PDB entry 3MGR | X-ray diffraction, 2.30 A resolution | chains B and J of the 10 polymer chains in the assembly

Chain B:
Molecule: Histone H4
Organism: Xenopus laevis
UniProt: P62799 (H4_XENLA); residues 1-102 here correspond to UniProt positions 2-103 (UniProt number = residue number + 1)
Amino-acid sequence (102 residues; row label = number of the first residue in the row):
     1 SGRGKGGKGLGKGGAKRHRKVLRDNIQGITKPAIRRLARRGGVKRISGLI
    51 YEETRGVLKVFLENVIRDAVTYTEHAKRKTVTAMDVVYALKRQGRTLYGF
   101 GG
Not modelled in the structure: 1-23
Curated features (UniProtKB/Swiss-Prot):
  - DNA-binding region: Lys16 to Lys20
  - modified residue: Ser1 (N-acetylserine), Arg3 (Asymmetric dimethylarginine), Lys5 (N6-(2-hydroxyisobutyryl)lysine), Lys8 (N6-(2-hydroxyisobutyryl)lysine), Lys12 (N6-(2-hydroxyisobutyryl)lysine), Lys16 (N6-(2-hydroxyisobutyryl)lysine), Lys20 (N6,N6,N6-trimethyllysine), Lys31 (N6-(2-hydroxyisobutyryl)lysine), Lys44 (N6-(2-hydroxyisobutyryl)lysine), Ser47 (Phosphoserine), Tyr51 (Phosphotyrosine), Lys59 (N6-(2-hydroxyisobutyryl)lysine), Lys77 (N6-(2-hydroxyisobutyryl)lysine), Lys79 (N6-(2-hydroxyisobutyryl)lysine), Tyr88 (Phosphotyrosine), Lys91 (N6-(2-hydroxyisobutyryl)lysine)
  - cross-link (Glycyl lysine isopeptide (Lys-Gly)): Lys31 (interchain with G-Cter in UFM1), Lys91 (interchain with G-Cter in ubiquitin)

Chain J:
Molecule: 147-nt DNA strand
Sequence (147 nucleotides; each row starts with the number of its first residue; numbers below 1 keep their minus sign (DA-73 is residue -73)):
   -73 ATCAATATCCACCTGCAGATACTACCAAAAGTGTATTTGGAAACTGCTCC
   -23 ATCAAAAGGCATGTTCAGCTGGATTCCAGCTGAACATGCCTTTTGATGGA
    27 GCAGTTTCCAAATACACTTTTGGTAGTATCTGCAGGTGGATATTGAT
Bound ions: rubidium ion site 1: DT-66, DC-65; Mn2+ site 1: DG-35, DG-34; Mn2+ site 2 near DG-3 (its only coordinating residue here); Mn2+ site 3 near DG5 (its only coordinating residue here); Mn2+ site 4 near DG27 (its only coordinating residue here); Mn2+ site 5 near DG48 (its only coordinating residue here); Mn2+ site 6 near DG61 (its only coordinating residue here); rubidium ion site 2: DT67, DA68 (shared with 1 residue of chain I)

How chain B and chain J interact:
Pairs across the interface (12; chain B residue first):
  Arg35(B) - DG8(J)  salt bridge to the phosphate
  Arg45(B) - DT7(J)  sugar contact
  Arg45(B) - DG8(J)  phosphate contact
  Ile46(B) - DT7(J)  sugar contact
  Ile46(B) - DG8(J)  hydrogen bond to the phosphate
  Ser47(B) - DT7(J)  phosphate contact
  Gly48(B) - DT7(J)  hydrogen bond to the phosphate
  Arg78(B) - DC28(J)  phosphate contact
  Lys79(B) - DG27(J)  salt bridge to the phosphate
  Lys79(B) - DC28(J)  hydrogen bond to the phosphate
  Thr80(B) - DG27(J)  sugar contact
  Thr80(B) - DC28(J)  hydrogen bond to the phosphate
Other interface residues (no listed pair), chain B (11 interface residues in all): Lys44, Tyr51, Lys77
Other interface residues (no listed pair), chain J (6 interface residues in all): DC6, DA29

Summary:
Chain B and chain J form an interface of 11 and 6 residues respectively; the contacts include 4 hydrogen bonds
and 2 salt bridges. Among the polar pairs are Ile46(B)-DG8(J), Gly48(B)-DT7(J) and Lys79(B)-DC28(J). From
UniProt: a DNA-binding region on chain B.
Chain B is Histone H4 (Xenopus laevis) and chain J is a 147-nt DNA strand; the structure, Binding of Rubidium
ions to the Nucleosome Core Particle, was determined by X-ray diffraction together with 3MGP, 3MGQ and 3MGS
from the same study.
